6P0E - chains A and D of the 4 polymer chains in the assembly; structure by X-ray diffraction, 1.85 A resolution.

== Chain A ==
Name: DNA ligase 1
Source organism: Homo sapiens
Notes: EC 6.5.1.1
Reference sequence: P18858 (DNLI1_HUMAN); residues 262-904 here = UniProt positions 262-904
Amino-acid sequence (645 residues; numbered 260 to 904; the number before each row is that of its first residue):
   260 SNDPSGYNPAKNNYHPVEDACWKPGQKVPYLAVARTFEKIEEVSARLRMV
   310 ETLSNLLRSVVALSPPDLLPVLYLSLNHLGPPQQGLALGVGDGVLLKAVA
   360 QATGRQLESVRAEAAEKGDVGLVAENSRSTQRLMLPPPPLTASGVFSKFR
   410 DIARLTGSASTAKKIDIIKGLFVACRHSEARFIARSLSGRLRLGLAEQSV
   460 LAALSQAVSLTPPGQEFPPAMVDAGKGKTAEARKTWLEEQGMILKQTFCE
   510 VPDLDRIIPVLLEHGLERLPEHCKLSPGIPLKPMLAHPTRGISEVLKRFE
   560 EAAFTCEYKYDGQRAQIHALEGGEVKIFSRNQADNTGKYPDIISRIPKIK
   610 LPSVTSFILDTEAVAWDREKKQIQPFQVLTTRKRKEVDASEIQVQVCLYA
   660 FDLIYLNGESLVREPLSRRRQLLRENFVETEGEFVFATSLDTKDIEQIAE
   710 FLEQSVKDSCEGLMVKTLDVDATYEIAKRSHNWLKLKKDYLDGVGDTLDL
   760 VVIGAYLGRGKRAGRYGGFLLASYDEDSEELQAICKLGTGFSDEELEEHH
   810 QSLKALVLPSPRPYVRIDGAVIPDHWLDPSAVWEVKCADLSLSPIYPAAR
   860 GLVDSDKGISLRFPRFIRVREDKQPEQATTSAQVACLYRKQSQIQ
Not modelled in the structure: 902-904
Construct notes: expression tag (260-261); engineered mutation Ala346 (Glu in P18858), Ala592 (Glu in P18858)
Small-molecule neighbours: adenosine monophosphate (AMP): Leu544, Ala545, Glu566, Tyr567, Lys568, Tyr569, Gln572, Arg573, Arg589, Glu621, Phe660, Ala696, Met723, Lys725, Trp742, Lys744, Lys746
Reported in the primary citation:
  - conformationally variable residues: Arg589, Asn590
  - catalytic residues: Lys568 (citing earlier work)

== Chain D ==
Molecule: 18-nt DNA strand
Sequence (18 nucleotides; row label = number of the first residue in the row):
     9 GTCCGACAACGCATCAGC

== How chain A and chain D interact ==
Residue-residue contacts - 67 pairs, chain A then chain D:
  Arg305(A) - DT10(D)  base contact
  Arg305(A) - DC11(D)  hydrogen bond to the sugar
  Thr415(A) - DC23(D)  phosphate contact
  Gly416(A) - DC23(D)  hydrogen bond to the phosphate
  Ser417(A) - DA24(D)  phosphate contact
  Ala418(A) - DA24(D)  hydrogen bond to the phosphate
  Ser419(A) - DC23(D)  phosphate contact
  Ser419(A) - DA24(D)  hydrogen bond to the phosphate
  Thr420(A) - DC23(D)  phosphate contact
  Thr420(A) - DA24(D)  hydrogen bond to the phosphate
  Arg449(A) - DC15(D)  salt bridge to the phosphate
  Arg451(A) - DG13(D)  phosphate contact
  Arg451(A) - DA14(D)  salt bridge to the phosphate
  Leu452(A) - DG13(D)  hydrogen bond to the phosphate
  Gly453(A) - DC12(D)  sugar contact
  Gly453(A) - DG13(D)  hydrogen bond to the phosphate
  Leu454(A) - DC12(D)  phosphate contact
  Leu454(A) - DG13(D)  phosphate contact
  Ala455(A) - DC12(D)  hydrogen bond to the phosphate
  Ala455(A) - DG13(D)  phosphate contact
  Glu456(A) - DC12(D)  phosphate contact
  Gln457(A) - DC11(D)  phosphate contact
  Gln457(A) - DC12(D)  hydrogen bond to the phosphate
  Ser458(A) - DC11(D)  phosphate contact
  Ser458(A) - DC12(D)  hydrogen bond to the phosphate
  Gln636(A) - DG19(D)  hydrogen bond to the phosphate
  Thr639(A) - DG19(D)  sugar contact
  Thr639(A) - DC20(D)  sugar contact
  Thr640(A) - DG19(D)  phosphate contact
  Thr640(A) - DC20(D)  phosphate contact
  Arg641(A) - DC20(D)  sugar contact
  Lys642(A) - DC20(D)  phosphate contact
  Lys642(A) - DA21(D)  phosphate contact
  Arg643(A) - DG19(D)  hydrogen bond to the base
  Arg643(A) - DC20(D)  hydrogen bond to the base
  Arg643(A) - DA21(D)  hydrogen bond to the phosphate
  Lys644(A) - DA21(D)  phosphate contact
  Lys644(A) - DT22(D)  salt bridge to the phosphate
  Arg738(A) - DG9(D)  phosphate contact
  Arg738(A) - DT10(D)  salt bridge to the phosphate
  Ser739(A) - DC11(D)  phosphate contact
  Gly767(A) - DC15(D)  phosphate contact
  Arg768(A) - DA14(D)  phosphate contact
  Arg768(A) - DC15(D)  hydrogen bond to the phosphate
  Gly769(A) - DA14(D)  phosphate contact
  Lys770(A) - DG13(D)  hydrogen bond to the base
  Lys770(A) - DA14(D)  hydrogen bond to the phosphate
  Arg771(A) - DA14(D)  phosphate contact
  Gly776(A) - DC15(D)  sugar contact
  Cys794(A) - DA17(D)  phosphate contact
  Lys795(A) - DA16(D)  salt bridge to the phosphate
  Lys795(A) - DA17(D)  hydrogen bond to the phosphate
  Leu796(A) - DA16(D)  sugar contact
  Gly797(A) - DC15(D)  sugar contact
  Gly797(A) - DA16(D)  sugar contact
  Ser850(A) - DA17(D)  hydrogen bond to the phosphate
  Ser850(A) - DC18(D)  hydrogen bond to the phosphate
  Leu851(A) - DC18(D)  phosphate contact
  Ser852(A) - DC18(D)  hydrogen bond to the phosphate
  Pro853(A) - DC18(D)  phosphate contact
  Pro853(A) - DG19(D)  phosphate contact
  Tyr855(A) - DA17(D)  hydrogen bond to the phosphate
  Tyr855(A) - DC18(D)  phosphate contact
  Ser869(A) - DA17(D)  phosphate contact
  Ser869(A) - DC18(D)  phosphate contact
  Leu870(A) - DA17(D)  sugar contact
  Phe872(A) - DA16(D)  base contact
Also at the interface, not in a pair above, chain A (53 interface residues in all): Ala421, Lys504, His546, Arg557, Lys737, His740, Leu766, Thr798, Ile854, Pro873

== Overview ==
53 residues of chain A face 16 of chain D across their interface; the contacts include 22 hydrogen bonds and 5
salt bridges. Among the polar pairs are Arg643(A)-DG19(D), Arg643(A)-DC20(D) and Lys770(A)-DG13(D). Chain A
binds adenosine monophosphate. The paper reports the catalytic residue Lys568(A); conformational variability
at Arg589(A) and Asn590(A).
Chain A is DNA ligase 1 (Homo sapiens) and chain D is an 18-nt DNA strand; the structure, Human DNA Ligase 1
(E346A,E592A) bound to adenylated DNA containing an 8-oxo guanine:adenine base-pair, was determined by X-ray
diffraction, deposited together with 6P09, 6P0A, 6P0B, 6P0C, 6P0D and 6Q1V.
